6FAH - chains A and B of the 6 polymer chains in the assembly; structure by X-ray diffraction, 3.13 A resolution.

# Chain A
Protein: Caffeyl-CoA reductase-Etf complex subunit CarE
From: Acetobacterium woodii (strain ATCC 29683 / DSM 1030 / JCM 2381 / KCTC 1655 / WB1)
Notes: EC 1.3.1.108
UniProt: H6LGM8 (CARE_ACEWD); residue numbers follow UniProt; this construct covers 1-396
Sequence (396 residues; each row starts with the number of its first residue):
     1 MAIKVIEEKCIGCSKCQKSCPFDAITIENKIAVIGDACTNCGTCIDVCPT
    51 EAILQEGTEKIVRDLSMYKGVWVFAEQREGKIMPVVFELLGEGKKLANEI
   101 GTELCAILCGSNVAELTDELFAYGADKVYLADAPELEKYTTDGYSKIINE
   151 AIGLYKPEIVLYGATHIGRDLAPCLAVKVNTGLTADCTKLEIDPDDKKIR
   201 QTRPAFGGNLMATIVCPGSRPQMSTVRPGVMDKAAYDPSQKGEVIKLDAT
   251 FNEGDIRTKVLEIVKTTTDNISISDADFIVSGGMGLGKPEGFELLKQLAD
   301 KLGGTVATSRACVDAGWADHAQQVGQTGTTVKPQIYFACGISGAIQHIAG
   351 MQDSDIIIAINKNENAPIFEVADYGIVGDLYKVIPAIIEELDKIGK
Disordered / not traced: 1-7
Ion coordination: 4Fe-4S cluster Fe site 1: Cys10, Cys13, Cys16, Cys48; 4Fe-4S cluster Fe site 2: Cys20, Cys38, Thr39, Cys41, Cys44
Ligand contacts:
  - FAD (flavin-adenine dinucleotide), molecule 1: Leu183, Thr184, Ala185, Arg203, Ala205, Phe206, Leu210, Ala212, Ile214
  - FAD, molecule 2: Gly283, Met284, Gly285, Ser309, Arg310, Ala311, Val324, Gly325, Gln326, Thr327, Gly328, Gly340, Ile341, Ser342, Gly343, Ala344, Gln346, His347, Ile360, Asn361, Lys362, Asn363, Ala366, Gly378, Asp379, Leu380
  - 4Fe-4S cluster (SF4), molecule 1: Cys10, Ile11, Gly12, Cys13, Ser14, Lys15, Cys16, Ile31, Ala32, Cys48, Pro49, Ala52
  - 4Fe-4S cluster (SF4), molecule 2: Cys20, Pro21, Phe22, Ile34, Ala37, Cys38, Thr39, Asn40, Cys41, Gly42, Cys44

# Chain B
Protein: Caffeyl-CoA reductase-Etf complex subunit CarD
From: Acetobacterium woodii (strain ATCC 29683 / DSM 1030 / JCM 2381 / KCTC 1655 / WB1)
Notes: EC 1.3.1.108
UniProt: H6LGM7 (CARD_ACEWD); residues 1-262 here = UniProt positions 1-262
Sequence (262 residues; row label = number of the first residue in the row):
     1 MRILVCAKQVPDTNEVKIDPKTGTMIREGVPSILNPDDANALEAALVIKD
    51 ENPGTEVIVMTMGPPQASEMLRECLAMGADEAYLLSDRAFGGADTWATSA
   101 TLAAGIKKVKKVDLVLAGRQAIDGDTAQVGSQIAQRLKMPVVTYVEDIKI
   151 EDKKAIVHRQMEDGYEVIEVQLPCLLTCVKELNDPRYMSVGGIMDAYEQP
   201 ITIWNHEDIGLSPEACGLNASPTQVFRSFSPPAKGGGEMITGTTVNEVAG
   251 SLVSKLKEKHII
Ligand contacts: FAD (flavin-adenine dinucleotide): Cys6, Ala7, Lys8, Asn35, Asp38, Met60, Thr61, Met62, Ala93, Asp94, Thr95, Trp96, Thr98, Leu102, Ala117, Gly118, Arg119, Gln120, Ala121, Asp123, Gly124, Asp125, Thr126, Ala127, Gln128, Val129, Gly130, Thr223, Val225

# Interface between chain A and chain B
Residue-residue contacts - 129 pairs, chain A then chain B:
  Lys18(A) with Lys107(B)
  Ser19(A) with Lys107(B)
  Pro21(A) with Trp96(B); Arg136(B)
  Asn40(A) with Glu214(B)
  Cys41(A) with Ser212(B), hydrogen bond (backbone-side chain); Pro213(B); Glu214(B)
  Gly42(A) with Leu211(B); Pro213(B); Glu214(B)
  Thr43(A) with Leu211(B); Ser212(B)
  Lys60(A) with Asn219(B)
  Tyr139(A) with Glu166(B)
  Thr141(A) with Val141(B)
  Asp142(A) with Gln135(B)
  Ser145(A) with Gln135(B)
  Thr165(A) with Glu162(B)
  His166(A) with Tyr144(B), hydrogen bond; Arg159(B), hydrogen bond (backbone-side chain); Gln160(B); Met161(B); Glu162(B), salt bridge
  Arg169(A) with Gln120(B); Asp125(B); Thr126(B), hydrogen bond (side chain-backbone); Ala127(B); Tyr144(B)
  Asp170(A) with Ser131(B); Thr143(B), hydrogen bond; Arg159(B), salt bridge
  Pro173(A) with Gln128(B); Ser131(B); Gln132(B)
  Cys174(A) with Ser131(B); Val141(B), hydrophobic
  Val177(A) with Trp96(B); Gln132(B); Arg136(B)
  Asn180(A) with Trp96(B)
  Thr181(A) with Trp96(B); Pro222(B)
  Gly182(A) with Pro222(B); Thr223(B)
  Leu183(A) with Gln128(B); Thr223(B)
  Thr184(A) with Gln128(B)
  Ala185(A) with Asp125(B); Thr126(B); Gln128(B)
  Arg203(A) with Gly124(B), hydrogen bond (side chain-backbone); Thr126(B)
  Ala205(A) with Gly124(B)
  Phe206(A) with Thr13(B), hydrogen bond (backbone-side chain); Ile122(B); Asp123(B), hydrogen bond (backbone-backbone)
  Gly207(A) with Thr13(B); Ile122(B); Asp125(B)
  Asn209(A) with Thr13(B); Val16(B), hydrogen bond (side chain-backbone); Pro231(B)
  Leu210(A) with Phe229(B)
  Met211(A) with Ser228(B); Phe229(B), hydrogen bond (backbone-backbone)
  Ala212(A) with Arg227(B)
  Thr213(A) with Phe226(B), hydrogen bond (backbone-backbone); Arg227(B), hydrogen bond (backbone-backbone); Phe229(B)
  Ile214(A) with Thr223(B); Gln224(B); Val225(B), hydrophobic
  Val215(A) with Thr223(B); Gln224(B), hydrogen bond (backbone-backbone)
  Cys216(A) with Pro222(B); Thr223(B)
  Pro217(A) with Pro222(B); Gln224(B)
  Ser219(A) with Pro222(B)
  Pro228(A) with Ile261(B)
  Gly229(A) with His260(B); Ile262(B)
  Asp232(A) with Lys257(B), salt bridge
  Arg257(A) with Lys138(B); Met139(B); Pro140(B); Glu169(B)
  Thr258(A) with Ile168(B)
  Lys259(A) with Ile168(B); Glu169(B), hydrogen bond (backbone-backbone)
  Val260(A) with Val167(B); Ile168(B), hydrophobic
  Leu261(A) with Ile156(B), hydrophobic; Val167(B), hydrogen bond (backbone-backbone)
  Glu262(A) with Glu166(B); Val167(B), hydrogen bond (backbone-backbone)
  Ile263(A) with Tyr165(B)
  Val264(A) with Gly164(B); Tyr165(B), hydrogen bond (backbone-backbone)
  Lys265(A) with Asp163(B)
  Thr266(A) with Asp163(B), hydrogen bond (backbone-backbone); Gly164(B); Tyr165(B)
  Lys332(A) with Lys17(B)
  Ile335(A) with His260(B)
  Ile358(A) with Leu256(B), hydrophobic
  Phe369(A) with Met239(B), hydrophobic
  Ala372(A) with Gly237(B)
  Asp373(A) with Lys234(B), salt bridge; Gly236(B); Gly237(B)
  Tyr374(A) with Lys234(B); Leu256(B), hydrophobic
  Gly375(A) with Met239(B); Ile240(B), hydrogen bond (backbone-backbone)
  Ile376(A) with Ile240(B), hydrophobic; Val248(B), hydrophobic; Leu252(B), hydrophobic
  Val377(A) with Met239(B), hydrophobic
  Lys382(A) with Val245(B)
  Ala386(A) with Val245(B); Asn246(B); Ala249(B)
  Ile387(A) with Leu252(B), hydrophobic
  Glu389(A) with Asn246(B), hydrogen bond
  Glu390(A) with Gly250(B); Val253(B)
  Lys396(A) with Ile262(B)
Interface residues without a listed pair, chain A (78 interface residues in all): Gln17, Asp23, Ile167, Ala176, Thr202, Gly208, Gln334, Asp353, Val383, Leu391
Interface residues without a listed pair, chain B (73 interface residues in all): Asn14, Val170, Gln171, Gly210, Ala220, Glu238, Lys255

# Summary
The interface between chain A and chain B involves 78 residues on one side and 73 on the other, with 20
hydrogen bonds and 4 salt bridges. Among the polar pairs are His166(A)-Glu162(B), Asp170(A)-Arg159(B) and
Asp232(A)-Lys257(B).
Chain A is Caffeyl-CoA reductase-Etf complex subunit CarE and chain B is Caffeyl-CoA reductase-Etf complex
subunit CarD, both from Acetobacterium woodii (strain ATCC 29683 / DSM 1030 / JCM 2381 / KCTC 1655 / WB1); the
structure, Molecular basis of the flavin-based electron-bifurcating caffeyl-CoA reductase reaction, was
determined by X-ray diffraction.
